1R0O - chains D and A of the 4 polymer chains in the assembly; structure by X-ray diffraction, 2.24 A resolution.

[Chain D]
Molecule: Ecdysone Response Element
Sequence (18 nucleotides; row label = number of the first residue in the row; note: 2 numbers in that range are skipped by the numbering (no residue carries them; nothing is unmodelled there)):
    18 CCGAGGTCAT
    30 TGACCTCG

[Chain A]
Molecule: Ultraspiracle protein
From: Drosophila melanogaster
Notes: fragment: Ultraspiracle DNA binding domain
Reference sequence: P20153 (USP_DROME); residues -3 to 82 here correspond to UniProt positions 94-179 (UniProt number = residue number + 97)
Sequence (86 residues; each row starts with the number of its first residue; numbers below 1 keep their minus sign (Asn-3 is residue -3)):
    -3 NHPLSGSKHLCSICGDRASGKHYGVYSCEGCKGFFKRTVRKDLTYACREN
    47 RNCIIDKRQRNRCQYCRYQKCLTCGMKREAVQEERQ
Unresolved in the structure: -3 to 4, 81-82
Curated features (UniProtKB/Swiss-Prot):
  - DNA-binding region: Cys7 to Met72 (Nuclear receptor)
  - zinc finger (NR C4-type): Cys7 to Cys27, Cys43 to Cys67
Metal / ion sites: Zn2+ site 1: Cys7, Cys10, Cys24, Cys27; Zn2+ site 2: Cys43, Cys49, Cys59, Cys62

[Interface between chain D and chain A]
Contacting residue pairs - 13 pairs, chain D then chain A:
  DT27(D) with Gln60(A), phosphate contact
  DT30(D) with Phe30(A), phosphate contact; Arg33(A), salt bridge to the phosphate; Asn57(A), phosphate contact; Gln60(A), hydrogen bond to the phosphate
  DG31(D) with Glu25(A), sugar contact; Gly26(A), phosphate contact; Arg33(A), hydrogen bond to the base; Arg56(A), salt bridge to the phosphate; Asn57(A), hydrogen bond to the phosphate; Arg63(A), salt bridge to the phosphate
  DA32(D) with Glu25(A), phosphate contact
  DC33(D) with Glu25(A), hydrogen bond to the base
Also at the interface, not in a pair above, chain A (9 interface residues in all): Lys28

[Overview]
5 residues of chain D and 9 residues of chain A are in contact, with 4 hydrogen bonds and 3 salt bridges.
Polar pairs include DG31(D)-Arg33(A), DC33(D)-Glu25(A) and DT30(D)-Gln60(A). UniProt lists a DNA-binding
region on chain A.
Chain D is Ecdysone Response Element and chain A is Ultraspiracle protein (Drosophila melanogaster); the
structure, Crystal Structure of the Heterodimeric Ecdysone Receptor DNA-binding Complex, was determined by
X-ray diffraction, deposited together with 1R0N.
